Entry 8WIB (electron microscopy, 3.50 A resolution); this record covers chains a and e of the 50 polymer chains in the assembly.

Chain a:
Molecule: 16S rRNA
Source organism: Mycolicibacterium smegmatis MC2 155
Sequence (1528 nucleotides; each row starts with the number of its first residue):
     1 UUUUUGUUUG GAGAGUUUGA UCCUGGCUCA GGACGAACGC UGGCGGCGUG CUUAACACAU
    61 GCAAGUCGAA CGGAAAGGCC CUUUCGGGGG UACUCGAGUG GCGAACGGGU GAGUAACACG
   121 UGGGUGAUCU GCCCUGCACU UUGGGAUAAG CCUGGGAAAC UGGGUCUAAU ACCGAAUACA
   181 CCCUGCUGGU CGCAUGGCCU GGUAGGGGAA AGCUUUUGCG GUGUGGGAUG GGCCCGCGGC
   241 CUAUCAGCUU GUUGGUGGGG UGAUGGCCUA CCAAGGCGAC GACGGGUAGC CGGCCUGAGA
   301 GGGUGACCGG CCACACUGGG ACUGAGAUAC GGCCCAGACU CCUACGGGAG GCAGCAGUGG
   361 GGAAUAUUGC ACAAUGGGCG CAAGCCUGAU GCAGCGACGC CGCGUGAGGG AUGACGGCCU
   421 UCGGGUUGUA AACCUCUUUC AGCACAGACG AAGCGCAAGU GACGGUAUGU GCAGAAGAAG
   481 GACCGGCCAA CUACGUGCCA GCAGCCGCGG UAAUACGUAG GGUCCGAGCG UUGUCCGGAA
   541 UUACUGGGCG UAAAGAGCUC GUAGGUGGUU UGUCGCGUUG UUCGUGAAAA CUCACAGCUU
   601 AACUGUGGGC GUGCGGGCGA UACGGGCAGA CUAGAGUACU GCAGGGGAGA CUGGAAUUCC
   661 UGGUGUAGCG GUGGAAUGCG CAGAUAUCAG GAGGAACACC GGUGGCGAAG GCGGGUCUCU
   721 GGGCAGUAAC UGACGCUGAG GAGCGAAAGC GUGGGGAGCG AACAGGAUUA GAUACCCUGG
   781 UAGUCCACGC CGUAAACGGU GGGUACUAGG UGUGGGUUUC CUUCCUUGGG AUCCGUGCCG
   841 UAGCUAACGC AUUAAGUACC CCGCCUGGGG AGUACGGCCG CAAGGCUAAA ACUCAAAGGA
   901 AUUGACGGGG GCCCGCACAA GCGGCGGAGC AUGUGGAUUA AUUCGAUGCA ACGCGAAGAA
   961 CCUUACCUGG GUUUGACAUG CACAGGACGC CGGCAGAGAU GUCGGUUCCC UUGUGGCCUG
  1021 UGUGCAGGUG GUGCAUGGCU GUCGUCAGCU CGUGUCGUGA GAUGUUGGGU UAAGUCCCGC
  1081 AACGAGCGCA ACCCUUGUCU CAUGUUGCCA GCACGUUAUG GUGGGGACUC GUGAGAGACU
  1141 GCCGGGGUCA ACUCGGAGGA AGGUGGGGAU GACGUCAAGU CAUCAUGCCC CUUAUGUCCA
  1201 GGGCUUCACA CAUGCUACAA UGGCCGGUAC AAAGGGCUGC GAUGCCGUGA GGUGGAGCGA
  1261 AUCCUUUCAA AGCCGGUCUC AGUUCGGAUC GGGGUCUGCA ACUCGACCCC GUGAAGUCGG
  1321 AGUCGCUAGU AAUCGCAGAU CAGCAACGCU GCGGUGAAUA CGUUCCCGGG CCUUGUACAC
  1381 ACCGCCCGUC ACGUCAUGAA AGUCGGUAAC ACCCGAAGCC GGUGGCCUAA CCCUUGUGGA
  1441 GGGAGCCGUC GAAGGUGGGA UCGGCGAUUG GGACGAAGUC GUAACAAGGU AGCCGUACCG
  1501 GAAGGUGCGG CUGGAUCACC UCCUUUCU
Unresolved in the structure: 1-7, 1523-1528

Chain e:
Molecule: 30S ribosomal protein S4
Source organism: Mycolicibacterium smegmatis MC2 155
Reference sequence: A0QSL7 (RS4_MYCS2); residue numbers follow UniProt; this construct covers 1-201
Sequence (201 residues; each row starts with the number of its first residue):
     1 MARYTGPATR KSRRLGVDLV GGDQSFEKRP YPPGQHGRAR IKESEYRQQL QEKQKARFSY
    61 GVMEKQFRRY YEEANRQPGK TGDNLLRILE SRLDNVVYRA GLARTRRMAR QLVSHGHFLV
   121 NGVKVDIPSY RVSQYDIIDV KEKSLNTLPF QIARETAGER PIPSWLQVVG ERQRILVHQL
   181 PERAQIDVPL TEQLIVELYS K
Unresolved in the structure: 1

Chain a / chain e interface:
Pairs across the interface (90; chain a residue first):
  U9(a) - Asn75(e)  phosphate contact
  G10(a) - Asn75(e)  hydrogen bond to the phosphate
  A12(a) - Gln49(e)  base contact
  A12(a) - Glu197(e)  hydrogen bond to the base
  A12(a) - Ser200(e)  base contact
  A12(a) - Lys201(e)  base contact
  C401(a) - Lys65(e)  phosphate contact
  C401(a) - Arg69(e)  phosphate contact
  G402(a) - Gln66(e)  hydrogen bond to the phosphate
  G402(a) - Ile127(e)  sugar contact
  G402(a) - Ser129(e)  phosphate contact
  C403(a) - Gln66(e)  phosphate contact
  C403(a) - Ser114(e)  phosphate contact
  C403(a) - Pro128(e)  phosphate contact
  C403(a) - Ser129(e)  hydrogen bond to the phosphate
  G404(a) - Ala2(e)  base contact
  G404(a) - Arg110(e)  salt bridge to the phosphate
  G404(a) - Ser114(e)  hydrogen bond to the phosphate
  U405(a) - Ala2(e)  base contact
  U405(a) - Arg3(e)  salt bridge to the phosphate
  G406(a) - Arg3(e)  hydrogen bond to the phosphate
  G406(a) - Gln111(e)  hydrogen bond to the sugar
  A407(a) - Arg3(e)  salt bridge to the phosphate
  A407(a) - Arg107(e)  salt bridge to the phosphate
  A407(a) - Met108(e)  sugar contact
  A407(a) - Gln111(e)  hydrogen bond to the sugar
  G408(a) - Arg104(e)  hydrogen bond to the phosphate
  G408(a) - Thr105(e)  phosphate contact
  G408(a) - Arg107(e)  phosphate contact
  G409(a) - Arg104(e)  salt bridge to the phosphate
  G413(a) - Arg29(e)  base contact
  U426(a) - Arg29(e)  salt bridge to the phosphate
  U426(a) - Tyr31(e)  phosphate contact
  U426(a) - Gly34(e)  sugar contact
  U427(a) - Arg13(e)  salt bridge to the phosphate
  U427(a) - Pro33(e)  phosphate contact
  U427(a) - Gly34(e)  phosphate contact
  G428(a) - Pro7(e)  phosphate contact
  G428(a) - Arg10(e)  salt bridge to the phosphate
  G428(a) - Arg29(e)  phosphate contact
  U429(a) - Thr9(e)  hydrogen bond to the phosphate
  U429(a) - Arg13(e)  salt bridge to the phosphate
  U429(a) - Arg29(e)  salt bridge to the phosphate
  A430(a) - Pro7(e)  phosphate contact
  A430(a) - Ala8(e)  hydrogen bond to the phosphate
  C436(a) - Pro149(e)  sugar contact
  U437(a) - His115(e)  hydrogen bond to the sugar
  U437(a) - His117(e)  hydrogen bond to the phosphate
  U438(a) - His115(e)  sugar contact
  U438(a) - His117(e)  phosphate contact
  U439(a) - Ser114(e)  hydrogen bond to the sugar
  U439(a) - His115(e)  base contact
  U439(a) - Asp126(e)  hydrogen bond to the sugar
  U470(a) - Lys124(e)  salt bridge to the phosphate
  G471(a) - Lys143(e)  salt bridge to the phosphate
  A479(a) - Ala2(e)  base contact
  A489(a) - Lys42(e)  salt bridge to the phosphate
  A489(a) - Tyr46(e)  phosphate contact
  A489(a) - Leu50(e)  sugar contact
  A490(a) - Lys42(e)  salt bridge to the phosphate
  C491(a) - His36(e)  hydrogen bond to the phosphate
  U492(a) - His36(e)  phosphate contact
  G521(a) - Gly34(e)  sugar contact
  G521(a) - Gln35(e)  sugar contact
  G522(a) - Arg10(e)  salt bridge to the phosphate
  G522(a) - Arg14(e)  hydrogen bond to the phosphate
  G522(a) - Gly34(e)  sugar contact
  U523(a) - Arg10(e)  salt bridge to the phosphate
  U523(a) - Arg14(e)  salt bridge to the phosphate
  C524(a) - Gln54(e)  hydrogen bond to the phosphate
  C525(a) - Lys53(e)  salt bridge to the phosphate
  C525(a) - Gln54(e)  hydrogen bond to the phosphate
  C525(a) - Arg57(e)  salt bridge to the phosphate
  C525(a) - Glu64(e)  phosphate contact
  G526(a) - Met63(e)  base contact
  G526(a) - Glu64(e)  hydrogen bond to the phosphate
  G526(a) - Lys65(e)  hydrogen bond to the phosphate
  A527(a) - Ala2(e)  hydrogen bond to the phosphate
  A527(a) - Met63(e)  phosphate contact
  C593(a) - Arg76(e)  salt bridge to the phosphate
  A594(a) - Arg76(e)  salt bridge to the phosphate
  U599(a) - Lys124(e)  sugar contact
  U599(a) - Val125(e)  sugar contact
  U599(a) - Asp126(e)  hydrogen bond to the base
  U599(a) - Ile127(e)  base contact
  U600(a) - Ile127(e)  base contact
  U600(a) - Ser129(e)  base contact
  U600(a) - Tyr130(e)  sugar contact
  A601(a) - Arg69(e)  sugar contact
  A602(a) - Arg69(e)  sugar contact
Interface residues without a listed pair, chain a (53 interface residues in all): G32, C418, C419, G425, G469, A475, G486, C488, G520, G528, U592
Interface residues without a listed pair, chain e (57 interface residues in all): Tyr4, Thr5, Lys28, Ser44, Arg47, Arg68, Arg92, Leu198

Summary:
53 residues of chain a and 57 residues of chain e are in contact, with 23 hydrogen bonds and 21 salt bridges.
Polar pairs include A12(a)-Glu197(e), U599(a)-Asp126(e) and G406(a)-Gln111(e).
Here chain a is 16S rRNA and chain e is 30S ribosomal protein S4, both from Mycolicibacterium smegmatis MC2
155. Entry 8WIB (Cryo- EM structure of Mycobacterium smegmatis 70S ribosome, E- tRNA and RafH) was determined
by electron microscopy together with 8WHX, 8WHY, 8WI7, 8WI8, 8WI9, 8WIC, 8WID and 8WIF from the same study.
